Entry 5HBT (X-ray diffraction, 2.61 A resolution); this record covers chains B and A of the 4 polymer chains in the assembly.

== Chain B ==
Name: Acetylcholine receptor subunit alpha 1
Source organism: Homo sapiens
Reference sequence: G5E9G9 (G5E9G9_HUMAN); residues 1-211 here correspond to UniProt positions 21-231 (UniProt number = residue number + 20)
Sequence (212 residues; each row starts with the number of its first residue; numbering starts at 0):
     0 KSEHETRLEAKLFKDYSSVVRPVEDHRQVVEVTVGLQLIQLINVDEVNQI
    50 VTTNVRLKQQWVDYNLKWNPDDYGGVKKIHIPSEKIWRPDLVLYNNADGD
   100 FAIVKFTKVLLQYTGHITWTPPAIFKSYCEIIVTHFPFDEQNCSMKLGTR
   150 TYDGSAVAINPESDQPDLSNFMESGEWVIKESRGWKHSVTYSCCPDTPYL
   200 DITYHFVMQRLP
Construct notes: expression tag (0); engineered mutation E8 (Val28 in G5E9G9), R149 (Trp169 in G5E9G9), A155 (Val175 in G5E9G9)
Disulfides: C128-C142, C192-C193
Covalent attachments: glycan linked to N141
From the paper describing this entry:
  - post-translational modification sites: N141

== Chain A ==
Name: Alpha-bungarotoxin isoform V31
Source organism: Bungarus multicinctus
Reference sequence: P60616 (3L21V_BUNMU); residues 1-74 here correspond to UniProt positions 22-95 (UniProt number = residue number + 21)
Sequence (74 residues; each row starts with the number of its first residue):
     1 IVCHTTATSPISAVTCPPGENLCYRKMWCDVFCSSRGKVVELGCAATCPS
    51 KKPYEEVTCCSTDKCNPHPKQRPG
Disulfides: C3-C23, C16-C44, C29-C33, C48-C59, C60-C65

== Interface between chain B and chain A ==
Pairs across the interface (36; chain B residue first):
  Y93(B) - V31(A)  hydrophobic
  Y93(B) - F32(A)
  D99(B) - V31(A)
  F100(B) - V31(A)  hydrophobic
  F100(B) - F32(A)  hydrophobic
  T148(B) - R36(A)  hydrogen bond (backbone-side chain)
  R149(B) - F32(A)
  R149(B) - R36(A)  hydrogen bond (backbone-side chain)
  S187(B) - S9(A)
  V188(B) - V39(A)  hydrophobic
  T189(B) - I11(A)
  T189(B) - V39(A)
  T189(B) - V40(A)  hydrogen bond (backbone-backbone)
  T189(B) - H68(A)
  Y190(B) - D30(A)  hydrogen bond
  Y190(B) - F32(A)
  Y190(B) - R36(A)
  Y190(B) - G37(A)
  Y190(B) - K38(A)
  Y190(B) - V39(A)  hydrophobic
  Y190(B) - V40(A)
  Y190(B) - H68(A)  hydrogen bond (backbone-side chain)
  S191(B) - M27(A)
  S191(B) - R36(A)
  S191(B) - K38(A)  hydrogen bond (backbone-backbone)
  S191(B) - V40(A)
  S191(B) - H68(A)
  S191(B) - K70(A)
  C192(B) - R36(A)  hydrogen bond (backbone-backbone)
  C192(B) - K70(A)  hydrogen bond (backbone-side chain)
  P194(B) - I11(A)
  P194(B) - H68(A)
  P194(B) - Q71(A)
  D195(B) - Q71(A)  hydrogen bond
  P197(B) - S9(A)
  Y198(B) - R36(A)
Also at the interface, not in a pair above, chain B (19 interface residues in all): V91, T150, Y151, C193
Also at the interface, not in a pair above, chain A (16 interface residues in all): T6, P10

== Overview ==
Chain B and chain A form an interface of 19 and 16 residues respectively, with 9 hydrogen bonds. Among the
polar pairs are T148(B)-R36(A), R149(B)-R36(A) and Y190(B)-D30(A). From the paper: a modification site at
N141(B).
Chain B is Acetylcholine receptor subunit alpha 1 (Homo sapiens) and chain A is Alpha-bungarotoxin isoform V31
(Bungarus multicinctus); the structure, Complex structure of Fab35 and human nAChR alpha1, was determined by
X-ray diffraction, deposited together with 5HBV.
